Entry 4TJZ (X-ray diffraction, 0.87 A resolution); this record covers chain A.

[Chain A]
Molecule: Fatty acid-binding protein, heart
Source organism: Homo sapiens
UniProt: P05413 (FABPH_HUMAN); residues 0-132 here correspond to UniProt positions 1-133 (UniProt number = residue number + 1)
Amino-acid sequence (133 residues; each row starts with the number of its first residue; numbering starts at 0):
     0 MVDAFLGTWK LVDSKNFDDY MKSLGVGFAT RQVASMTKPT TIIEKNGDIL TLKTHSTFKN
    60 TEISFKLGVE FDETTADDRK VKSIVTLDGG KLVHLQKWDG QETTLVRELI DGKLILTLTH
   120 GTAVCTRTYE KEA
Curated features (UniProtKB/Swiss-Prot):
  - binding site ((9Z)-octadecenoate): R126 to Y128
  - binding site (hexadecanoate): R126 to Y128
  - binding site (octadecanoate): R126 to Y128
  - modified residue: V1 (N-acetylvaline), T7 (Phosphothreonine), Y19 (Phosphotyrosine), S22 (Phosphoserine), T29 (Phosphothreonine), S82 (Phosphoserine)
Ligand contacts: decanoic acid (DKA): F16, Y19, M20, L23, V25, T29, T53, K58, A75, D76, R78, R106, L115, L117, R126, Y128
What the authors report for this chain:
  - binding site for decanoic acid: F16, A75

[In short]
Chain A binds decanoic acid. UniProt lists 3 (9Z)-octadecenoate-binding residues, 3 hexadecanoate-binding
residues and 3 octadecanoate-binding residues. The paper reports a binding site for decanoic acid at F16 and
A75.
Chain A is Fatty acid-binding protein, heart (Homo sapiens); the structure, The 0.87 angstrom X-ray structure
of the human heart fatty acid-binding protein complexed with capric acid, was determined by X-ray diffraction,
deposited together with 3WVM, 4TKB, 4TKH and 4TKJ.
